3NBN - chains D and F of the 8 polymer chains in the assembly; structure by X-ray diffraction, 3.45 A resolution.

Chain D:
Protein: Recombining binding protein suppressor of hairless
Organism: Homo sapiens
UniProtKB: Q06330 (SUH_HUMAN); residues 9-434 here correspond to UniProt positions 23-448 (UniProt number = residue number + 14)
Amino-acid sequence (433 residues; each row starts with the number of its first residue):
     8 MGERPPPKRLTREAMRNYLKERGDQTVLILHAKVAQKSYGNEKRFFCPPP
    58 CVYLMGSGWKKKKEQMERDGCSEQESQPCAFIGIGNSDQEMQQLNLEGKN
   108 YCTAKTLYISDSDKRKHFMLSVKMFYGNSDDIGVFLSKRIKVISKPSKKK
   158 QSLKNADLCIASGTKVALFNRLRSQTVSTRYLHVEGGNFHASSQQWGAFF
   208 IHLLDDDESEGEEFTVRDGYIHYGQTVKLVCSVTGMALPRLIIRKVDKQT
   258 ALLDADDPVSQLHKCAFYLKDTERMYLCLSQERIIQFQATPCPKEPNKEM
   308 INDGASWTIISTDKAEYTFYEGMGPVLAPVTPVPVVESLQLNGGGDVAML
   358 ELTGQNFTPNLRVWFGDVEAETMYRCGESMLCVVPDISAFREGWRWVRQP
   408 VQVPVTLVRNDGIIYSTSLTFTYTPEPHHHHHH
Not modelled in the structure: 8-11, 435-440
Sequence notes: expression tag (8, 435-440)
UniProt features mapped onto this chain:
  - region (DNA-binding): Gln43 to Phe53, Ser151 to Lys156, Arg178 to Thr183
  - modified residue: Lys161 (N6-acetyllysine)

Chain F:
Protein: Mastermind-like protein 1
Organism: Homo sapiens
UniProtKB: Q92585 (MAML1_HUMAN); numbering as in UniProt (aligned over 13-74)
Amino-acid sequence (63 residues; row label = number of the first residue in the row):
    12 GLPRHSAVMERLRRRIELCRRHHSTCEARYEAVSPERLELERQHTFALHQ
    62 RCIQAKAKRAGKH
Not modelled in the structure: 12-15, 71-74
Sequence notes: expression tag (12)
UniProt features mapped onto this chain:
  - modified residue: Ser45 (Phosphoserine)

Interface between chain D and chain F:
Inter-chain disulfides: Cys86(D)-Cys63(F)
Residue-residue contacts (50; chain D residue first):
  Gln81(D) - Lys67(F)
  Cys86(D) - Cys63(F)  disulfide
  Phe88(D) - Leu59(F)
  Phe88(D) - Arg62(F)
  Met98(D) - His55(F)
  Met98(D) - Arg62(F)  hydrogen bond (backbone-side chain)
  Gln100(D) - Arg62(F)
  Gln100(D) - Cys63(F)
  Gln100(D) - Ala66(F)
  Glu104(D) - Lys67(F)
  Lys130(D) - Glu52(F)  salt bridge
  Lys130(D) - Thr56(F)  hydrogen bond
  Lys130(D) - Leu59(F)
  Phe132(D) - Thr56(F)
  Phe132(D) - Leu59(F)  hydrophobic
  Phe132(D) - His60(F)
  Phe132(D) - Cys63(F)  hydrophobic
  Gly134(D) - His60(F)  hydrogen bond (backbone-side chain)
  Ser136(D) - His60(F)
  Asp138(D) - Glu52(F)
  Asp138(D) - Arg53(F)  salt bridge
  Asp138(D) - Thr56(F)  hydrogen bond
  Gly140(D) - Glu52(F)
  Val141(D) - Glu52(F)
  Leu334(D) - Leu49(F)  hydrophobic
  Leu334(D) - Arg53(F)  hydrogen bond (backbone-side chain)
  Ala335(D) - Leu49(F)  hydrophobic
  Ala335(D) - Arg53(F)
  Pro336(D) - Glu52(F)
  Pro336(D) - Arg53(F)
  Thr365(D) - Tyr41(F)
  Pro366(D) - His34(F)
  Pro366(D) - Cys37(F)
  Pro366(D) - Glu38(F)
  Pro366(D) - Tyr41(F)
  Asn367(D) - Glu38(F)
  Asn367(D) - Tyr41(F)
  Arg369(D) - His34(F)
  Arg369(D) - Glu38(F)  salt bridge
  Glu378(D) - Arg31(F)  salt bridge
  Thr379(D) - His34(F)  hydrogen bond (backbone-side chain)
  Met380(D) - Cys30(F)  hydrophobic
  Met380(D) - Arg31(F)
  Met380(D) - His34(F)
  Tyr381(D) - His33(F)
  Tyr381(D) - His34(F)
  Tyr381(D) - Cys37(F)  hydrophobic
  Arg382(D) - His33(F)  hydrogen bond (backbone-side chain)
  Asn417(D) - Glu38(F)
  Asn417(D) - Glu42(F)  hydrogen bond
Other interface residues (no listed pair), chain D (31 interface residues in all): Glu97, Gln99, Thr338, Pro339, Val354
Other interface residues (no listed pair), chain F (20 interface residues in all): Leu23

Summary:
Chain D and chain F form an interface of 31 and 20 residues respectively; the contacts include 1 disulfide
bond, 8 hydrogen bonds and 4 salt bridges. Polar contacts include Lys130(D)-Glu52(F), Asp138(D)-Arg53(F) and
Arg369(D)-Glu38(F).
Here chain D is Recombining binding protein suppressor of hairless and chain F is Mastermind-like protein 1,
both from Homo sapiens. Entry 3NBN (Crystal structure of a dimer of Notch Transcription Complex trimers on
HES1 DNA) was determined by X-ray diffraction.
